PDB entry 2B16 | X-ray diffraction, 1.75 A resolution | chains A and B

Chain A (and B):
Name: Transthyretin
Organism: Homo sapiens
Notes: chain B of this document is another copy of the same molecule, construct and numbering; everything in this record applies to it too
UniProtKB: P02766 (TTHY_HUMAN); residues 1-127 here correspond to UniProt positions 21-147 (UniProt number = residue number + 20)
Sequence (127 residues; numbered 1 to 127; the number before each row is that of its first residue):
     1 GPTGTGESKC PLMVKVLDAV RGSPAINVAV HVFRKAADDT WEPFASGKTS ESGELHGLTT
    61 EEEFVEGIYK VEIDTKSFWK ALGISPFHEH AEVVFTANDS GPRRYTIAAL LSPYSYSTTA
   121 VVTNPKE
Not modelled in the structure: 1-9, 125-127
Differences from the reference sequence: engineered mutation Phe-78 (Tyr98 in P02766)
UniProt features mapped onto this chain:
  - binding site (L-thyroxine): Lys-15, Glu-54, Ser-117
  - modified residue: Cys-10 (Sulfocysteine), Glu-42 (4-carboxyglutamate), Ser-52 (Phosphoserine)
  - glycosylation: Asn-98 (N-linked (GlcNAc...) asparagine)
Residues lining bound ligands: 2,4-dinitrophenol (DNF): Leu-17, Ala-108, Ala-109, Leu-110, Ser-117, Thr-118, Thr-119

Chain A / chain B interface:
Pairs across the interface - 35 pairs, chain A then chain B:
  Phe-87(A) / Phe-95(B)  hydrophobic
  Phe-87(A) / Tyr-105(B)  hydrophobic
  Phe-87(A) / Ile-107(B)  hydrophobic
  Phe-87(A) / Ala-120(B)  hydrophobic
  His-88(A) / Val-93(B)
  His-88(A) / Val-94(B)
  Glu-89(A) / Val-94(B)  hydrogen bond (backbone-backbone)
  Glu-89(A) / Thr-96(B)  hydrogen bond
  His-90(A) / Val-94(B)
  Glu-92(A) / Tyr-116(B)  hydrogen bond (backbone-side chain)
  Val-93(A) / His-88(B)
  Val-94(A) / His-88(B)
  Val-94(A) / Glu-89(B)  hydrogen bond (backbone-backbone)
  Val-94(A) / His-90(B)
  Phe-95(A) / Phe-87(B)  hydrophobic
  Thr-96(A) / Glu-89(B)  hydrogen bond
  Tyr-105(A) / Phe-87(B)  hydrophobic
  Ile-107(A) / Phe-87(B)  hydrophobic
  Tyr-114(A) / Thr-119(B)  hydrogen bond (backbone-side chain)
  Tyr-114(A) / Ala-120(B)  hydrogen bond (backbone-backbone)
  Ser-115(A) / Thr-118(B)  hydrogen bond (side chain-backbone)
  Ser-115(A) / Thr-119(B)
  Tyr-116(A) / Glu-92(B)  hydrogen bond (side chain-backbone)
  Tyr-116(A) / Ser-117(B)
  Tyr-116(A) / Thr-118(B)  hydrogen bond (backbone-backbone)
  Ser-117(A) / Ser-115(B)
  Ser-117(A) / Tyr-116(B)
  Ser-117(A) / Ser-117(B)
  Thr-118(A) / Ser-115(B)  hydrogen bond (backbone-side chain)
  Thr-118(A) / Tyr-116(B)  hydrogen bond (backbone-backbone)
  Thr-119(A) / Tyr-114(B)  hydrogen bond (side chain-backbone)
  Thr-119(A) / Ser-115(B)
  Ala-120(A) / Phe-87(B)  hydrophobic
  Ala-120(A) / Tyr-114(B)  hydrogen bond (backbone-backbone)
  Val-122(A) / Phe-87(B)  hydrophobic
Other interface residues (no listed pair), chain A (21 interface residues in all): Ile-68, Lys-70
Other interface residues (no listed pair), chain B (22 interface residues in all): Ile-68, Lys-70, Lys-76, Val-122

Summary:
21 residues of chain A face 22 of chain B across their interface; the contacts include 14 hydrogen bonds.
Polar contacts include Glu-89(A)/Thr-96(B), Glu-92(A)/Tyr-116(B) and Tyr-114(A)/Thr-119(B). Ligands of chain
A: 2,4-dinitrophenol. From UniProt: 3 L-thyroxine-binding residues on chain A.
Chain A and chain B are both Transthyretin (Homo sapiens); the structure, The crystal structure of
2,4-dinitrophenol in complex with the amyloidogenic variant Transthyretin Tyr78Phe, was determined by X-ray
diffraction (same publication as 2B14 and 2B15).
